6FBH - chains A and B of the 3 polymer chains in the assembly; structure by X-ray diffraction, 1.80 A resolution.

Chain A:
Molecule: DNA polymerase I, thermostable
From: Thermus aquaticus
Notes: EC 2.7.7.7
Reference sequence: P19821 (DPO1_THEAQ); residue numbers follow UniProt; this construct covers 293-832
Chain sequence (541 residues; row label = number of the first residue in the row):
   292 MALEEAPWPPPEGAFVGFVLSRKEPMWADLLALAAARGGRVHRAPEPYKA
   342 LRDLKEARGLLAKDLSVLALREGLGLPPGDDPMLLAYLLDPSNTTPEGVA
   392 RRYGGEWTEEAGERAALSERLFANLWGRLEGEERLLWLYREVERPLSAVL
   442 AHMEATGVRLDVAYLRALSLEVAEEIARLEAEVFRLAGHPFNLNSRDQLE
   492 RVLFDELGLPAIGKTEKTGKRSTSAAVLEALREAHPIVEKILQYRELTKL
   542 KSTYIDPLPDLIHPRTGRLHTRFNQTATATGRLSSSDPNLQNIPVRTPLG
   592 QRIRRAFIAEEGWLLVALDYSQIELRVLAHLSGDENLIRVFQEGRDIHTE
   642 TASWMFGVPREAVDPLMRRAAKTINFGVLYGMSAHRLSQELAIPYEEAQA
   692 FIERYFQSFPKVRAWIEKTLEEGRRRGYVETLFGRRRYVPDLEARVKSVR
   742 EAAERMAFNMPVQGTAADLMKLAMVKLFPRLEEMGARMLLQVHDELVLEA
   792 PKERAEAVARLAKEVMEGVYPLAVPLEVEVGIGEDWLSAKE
Disordered / not traced: 292-293
Differences from the reference sequence: initiating methionine (292)
Bound ions: Mn2+ site 1: Asp610, Asp785 (together with XG4) (shared with DC112(B) of chain B); Mn2+ site 2: Asp610, Tyr611, Asp785 (together with XG4)
Small-molecule neighbours: XG4 (2'-deoxy-5'-O-[(R)-hydroxy{[(R)-hydroxy(phosphonooxy)phosphoryl]amino}phosphoryl]guanosine): Arg573, Asp610, Tyr611, Ser612, Gln613, Ile614, Glu615, His639, Arg659, Arg660, Lys663, Thr664, Phe667, Tyr671, Asn750, Asp785
What the authors report for this chain:
  - Mn2+ coordination: Asp610, Tyr611, Asp785
  - binding site for the 12-nt DNA strand (chain B): Lys508
  - catalytic residues: Lys663 (citing earlier work)

Chain B:
Molecule: 12-nt DNA strand
Sequence (12 nucleotides; numbered 101 to 112; the number before each row is that of its first residue):
   101 GACCCAXCGGAC
Modified / non-standard residues: D4B ([(2R,3S,5R)-5-[4-azanyl-5-[2-(4-ethynylphenyl)ethynyl]-2-oxidanylidene-pyrimidin-1-yl]-3-oxidanyl-oxolan-2-yl]methyl dihydrogen phosphate) at position 107
Bound ions: Mn2+: DC112 (together with XG4) (shared with Asp610(A), Asp785(A) of chain A)

Chain A / chain B interface:
Contacting residue pairs - 37 pairs, chain A then chain B:
  Arg487(A) - D4B_107(B)  hydrogen bond to the phosphate
  Arg487(A) - DC108(B)  salt bridge to the phosphate
  Thr506(A) - D4B_107(B)  hydrogen bond to the phosphate
  Thr506(A) - DC108(B)  phosphate contact
  Glu507(A) - D4B_107(B)  hydrogen bond to the phosphate
  Lys508(A) - DA106(B)  phosphate contact
  Lys508(A) - D4B_107(B)  hydrogen bond to the phosphate
  Thr509(A) - DA106(B)  phosphate contact
  Thr509(A) - D4B_107(B)  hydrogen bond to the phosphate
  Ser513(A) - DC108(B)  hydrogen bond to the phosphate
  Thr514(A) - DC108(B)  hydrogen bond to the phosphate
  Ser515(A) - DC108(B)  phosphate contact
  Ser515(A) - DG109(B)  phosphate contact
  Ala516(A) - DG109(B)  hydrogen bond to the phosphate
  Arg536(A) - DC108(B)  hydrogen bond to the phosphate
  Arg536(A) - DG109(B)  salt bridge to the phosphate
  Lys540(A) - DG109(B)  hydrogen bond to the base
  Lys540(A) - DG110(B)  sugar contact
  Leu541(A) - DG110(B)  sugar contact
  Tyr545(A) - DG110(B)  sugar contact
  Arg573(A) - DC112(B)  hydrogen bond to the base
  Gln582(A) - DA111(B)  sugar contact
  Asn583(A) - DG110(B)  hydrogen bond to the base
  Asn583(A) - DA111(B)  sugar contact
  Ile584(A) - DA111(B)  sugar contact
  Pro585(A) - DG110(B)  phosphate contact
  Pro585(A) - DA111(B)  phosphate contact
  Val586(A) - DA111(B)  hydrogen bond to the phosphate
  Val586(A) - DC112(B)  phosphate contact
  Arg587(A) - DG110(B)  salt bridge to the phosphate
  Arg587(A) - DA111(B)  salt bridge to the phosphate
  Arg595(A) - DA111(B)  phosphate contact
  Arg595(A) - DC112(B)  salt bridge to the phosphate
  Arg660(A) - DC112(B)  base contact
  Val783(A) - DC112(B)  phosphate contact
  His784(A) - DC112(B)  sugar contact
  Asp785(A) - DC112(B)  phosphate contact
Other interface residues (no listed pair), chain A (30 interface residues in all): Gly510, Glu537, Asn580, Asp610, Lys831

In short:
Chain A and chain B form an interface of 30 and 7 residues respectively; the contacts include 13 hydrogen
bonds and 5 salt bridges. Polar pairs include Lys540(A)-DG109(B), Arg573(A)-DC112(B) and Asn583(A)-DG110(B).
Bound to chain A: compound XG4. The paper reports the catalytic residue Lys663(A); a binding site for the
12-nt DNA strand (chain B) at Lys508(A).
Chain A is DNA polymerase I, thermostable (Thermus aquaticus) and chain B is a 12-nt DNA strand; the
structure, KlenTaq DNA polymerase processing a modified primer - bearing the modification upstream at the
sixth primer ..., was determined by X-ray diffraction, deposited together with 6FBC, 6FBD, 6FBE, 6FBF, 6FBG
and 6FBI.
